8ADF - chains A and B; structure by X-ray diffraction, 2.13 A resolution.

# Chain A (and B)
Protein: Peroxisome proliferator-activated receptor gamma
From: Homo sapiens
Notes: chain B of this document is another copy of the same molecule, construct and numbering; everything in this record applies to it too
UniProtKB: P37231 (PPARG_HUMAN); residues 195-476 here correspond to UniProt positions 223-504 (UniProt number = residue number + 28)
Chain sequence (303 residues; numbered 174 to 476; the number before each row is that of its first residue):
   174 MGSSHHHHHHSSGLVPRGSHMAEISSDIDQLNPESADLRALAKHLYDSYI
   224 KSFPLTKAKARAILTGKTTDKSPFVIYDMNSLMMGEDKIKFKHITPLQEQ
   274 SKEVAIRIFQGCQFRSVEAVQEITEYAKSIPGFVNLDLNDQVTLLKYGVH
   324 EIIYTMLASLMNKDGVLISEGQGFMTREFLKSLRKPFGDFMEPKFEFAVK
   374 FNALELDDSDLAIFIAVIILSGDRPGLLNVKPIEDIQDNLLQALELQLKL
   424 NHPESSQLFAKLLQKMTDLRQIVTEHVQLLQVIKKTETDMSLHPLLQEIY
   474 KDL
Unresolved in the structure: 174-202, 260-276 (chain B: 174-206, 239-244, 259-277, 454-467, 474-476)
Sequence notes: initiating methionine (174); expression tag (175-194)
Ligand contacts: LRA ((2R)-3-(4-bromophenyl)-2-(3-hydroxyphenyl)-4-oxidanyl-2H-furan-5-one): Ile281, Gly284, Cys285, Arg288, Ile326, Leu330, Val339, Ile341, Ser342, Met348, Leu353, Phe363, Met364
UniProt features mapped onto this chain:
  - motif: Pro467 to Asp475 (9aaTAD)
  - binding site (rosiglitazone): Gln286 to Ser289, His323, His449, Tyr473
  - cross-link: Lys224 (Glycyl lysine isopeptide (Lys-Gly) (interchain with G-Cter in ubiquitin))
From the paper describing this entry:
  - binding site for LRA: Leu255, Arg280, Ile281, Gly284, Cys285, Ser342, Met348, Met364
  - post-translational modification sites: Ser245

# Chain A / chain B interface
Contacting residue pairs (39; chain A residue first):
  Asp396(A) - Lys373(B)  hydrogen bond (backbone-side chain)
  Asp396(A) - Lys438(B)  salt bridge
  Asp396(A) - Asp441(B)
  Gln410(A) - Gln437(B)  hydrogen bond
  Asp411(A) - Ser429(B)  hydrogen bond
  Asp411(A) - Gln430(B)
  Asp411(A) - Lys434(B)  salt bridge
  Leu414(A) - Gln430(B)
  Leu414(A) - Ala433(B)  hydrophobic
  Leu414(A) - Gln437(B)
  Gln415(A) - Ser429(B)  hydrogen bond
  Gln415(A) - Gln430(B)
  Glu418(A) - Glu418(B)
  Glu418(A) - Gln430(B)  hydrogen bond
  Ser429(A) - Asp411(B)  hydrogen bond
  Gln430(A) - Asp411(B)
  Gln430(A) - Leu414(B)
  Gln430(A) - Gln415(B)
  Gln430(A) - Glu418(B)  hydrogen bond
  Gln430(A) - Phe432(B)
  Phe432(A) - Gln430(B)
  Phe432(A) - Ala433(B)  hydrophobic
  Ala433(A) - Leu414(B)  hydrophobic
  Ala433(A) - Phe432(B)  hydrophobic
  Ala433(A) - Leu436(B)  hydrophobic
  Leu436(A) - Ala433(B)  hydrophobic
  Leu436(A) - Leu436(B)  hydrophobic
  Gln437(A) - Gln410(B)  hydrogen bond
  Gln437(A) - Leu414(B)
  Met439(A) - Gln437(B)
  Met439(A) - Thr440(B)
  Thr440(A) - Met439(B)
  Thr440(A) - Thr440(B)  hydrogen bond
  Thr440(A) - Arg443(B)
  Arg443(A) - Thr440(B)
  Arg443(A) - Asp441(B)  salt bridge
  Arg443(A) - Gln444(B)  hydrogen bond
  Thr447(A) - Gln444(B)
  Gln451(A) - Gln451(B)  hydrogen bond
Other interface residues (no listed pair), chain A (20 interface residues in all): Val390, Asp441, Gln444
Other interface residues (no listed pair), chain B (22 interface residues in all): Val390, Asp396

# Overview
20 residues of chain A and 22 residues of chain B are in contact, with 11 hydrogen bonds and 3 salt bridges.
Among the polar pairs are Asp396(A)-Lys438(B), Asp411(A)-Lys434(B) and Arg443(A)-Asp441(B). Bound to chain A:
compound LRA. From the paper: a binding site for LRA at Leu255(A), Arg280(A) and Ile281(A) among others; a
modification site at Ser245(A).
Chain A and chain B are both Peroxisome proliferator-activated receptor gamma (Homo sapiens); the structure,
X-ray crystal structure of PPAR gamma ligand binding domain in complex with CZ39, was determined by X-ray
diffraction together with 8C0C from the same study.
